PDB entry 3EBC | X-ray diffraction, 2.55 A resolution | chains B and E of the 4 polymer chains in the assembly

== Chain B ==
Protein: Type-2 restriction enzyme HincII
Organism: Haemophilus influenzae
Notes: EC 3.1.21.4
UniProtKB: P17743 (T2C2_HAEIN); numbering as in UniProt (aligned over 1-258)
Amino-acid sequence (317 residues; row label = number of the first residue in the row; numbers below 1 keep their minus sign (Met-1 is residue -1)):
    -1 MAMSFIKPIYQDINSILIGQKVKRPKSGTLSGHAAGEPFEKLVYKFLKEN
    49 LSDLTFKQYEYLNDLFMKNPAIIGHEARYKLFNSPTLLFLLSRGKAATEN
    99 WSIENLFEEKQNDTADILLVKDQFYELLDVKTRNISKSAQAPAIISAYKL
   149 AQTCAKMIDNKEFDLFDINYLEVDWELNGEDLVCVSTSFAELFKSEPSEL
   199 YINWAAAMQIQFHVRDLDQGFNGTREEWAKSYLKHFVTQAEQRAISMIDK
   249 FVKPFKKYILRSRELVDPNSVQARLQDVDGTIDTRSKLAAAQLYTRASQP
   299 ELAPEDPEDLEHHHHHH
Disordered / not traced: -1 to 1, 22-32, 134-135, 259-315
Construct notes: expression tag (-1 to 0, 259-315); conflict Thr130 (Arg in P17743), Trp173 (Ser in P17743); engineered mutation Ala141 (Asn in P17743)
What the authors report for this chain:
  - mutagenesis - N141A (1000 fold): decreased catalytic activity
  - mutagenesis - N141A: decreased binding to DNA
  - binding site for the 14-nt DNA strand (chain E): Gln109 to Asn110, Ala139
  - binding site for the 14-nt DNA strand: Asn201, Ala203, Ala204, Ala205
  - conformationally variable residues (order/disorder transition, side-chain flip): Arg22 to Ala32, Ser134 to Lys135, Gln138

== Chain E ==
Molecule: 14-nt DNA strand
Sequence (14 nucleotides; each row starts with the number of its first residue):
     1 GCCGGTCGACGGGC

== Chain B / chain E interface ==
Residue-residue contacts (22; chain B residue first):
  Gln109(B) with DC7(E), hydrogen bond to the base; DG8(E), sugar contact
  Asn110(B) with DT6(E), base contact; DC7(E), sugar contact
  Asp111(B) with DC7(E), sugar contact
  Asp114(B) with DG8(E), phosphate contact
  Lys129(B) with DG8(E), salt bridge to the phosphate
  Gln138(B) with DG11(E), base contact
  Ile143(B) with DC7(E), phosphate contact
  Ser144(B) with DT6(E), hydrogen bond to the phosphate; DC7(E), hydrogen bond to the phosphate
  Tyr146(B) with DG5(E), phosphate contact; DT6(E), phosphate contact
  Lys147(B) with DT6(E), hydrogen bond to the phosphate; DC7(E), salt bridge to the phosphate
  Gln150(B) with DT6(E), phosphate contact
  Ala205(B) with DT6(E), base contact; DC7(E), base contact
  Met206(B) with DG5(E), phosphate contact; DT6(E), phosphate contact
  Gln207(B) with DT6(E), sugar contact; DC7(E), hydrogen bond to the phosphate
Other interface residues (no listed pair), chain B (17 interface residues in all): Thr112, Ala141, Ala204
Other interface residues (no listed pair), chain E (8 interface residues in all): DA9, DC10, DG12

== Overview ==
Chain B and chain E form an interface of 17 and 8 residues respectively; the contacts include 5 hydrogen bonds
and 2 salt bridges. Among the polar pairs are Gln109(B)-DC7(E), Ser144(B)-DT6(E) and Ser144(B)-DC7(E). The
paper reports a binding site for the 14-nt DNA strand at Asn201(B), Ala203(B) and Ala204(B) among others;
N141A of chain B reduces catalytic activity.
Here chain B is Type-2 restriction enzyme HincII (Haemophilus influenzae) and chain E is a 14-nt DNA strand.
Entry 3EBC (Structure of N141A HincII with Cognate DNA) was determined by X-ray diffraction.
